4TSH - chains A and B; structure by X-ray diffraction, 2.00 A resolution.

Chain A:
Name: Surface protein adhesin
Organism: Streptococcus mutans
UniProt: C9E3B4 (C9E3B4_STRMG); numbering as in UniProt (aligned over 52-172)
Chain sequence (121 residues; numbered 52 to 172; the number before each row is that of its first residue):
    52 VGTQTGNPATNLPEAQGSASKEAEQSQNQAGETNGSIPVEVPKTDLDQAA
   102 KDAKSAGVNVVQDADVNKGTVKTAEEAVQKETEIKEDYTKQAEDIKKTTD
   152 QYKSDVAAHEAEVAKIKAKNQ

Chain B:
Name: Surface protein adhesin
Organism: Streptococcus mutans
UniProt: C9E3B4 (C9E3B4_STRMG); residue numbers follow UniProt; this construct covers 980-1486
Chain sequence (507 residues; numbered 980 to 1486; the number before each row is that of its first residue):
   980 QDLPTPPSVPTVHFHYFKLAVQPQVNKEIRNNNDINIDRTLVAKQSVVKF
  1030 QLKTADLPAGRDETTSFVLVDPLPSGYQFNPEATKAASPGFDVTYDNATN
  1080 TVTFKATAATLATFNADLTKSVATIYPTVVGQVLNDGATYKNNFTLTVND
  1130 AYGIKSNVVRVTTPGKPNDPDNPNNNYIKPTKVNKNENGVVIDGKTVLAG
  1180 STNYYELTWDLDQYKNDRSSADTIQKGFYYVDDYPEEALELRQDLVKITD
  1230 ANGNEVTGVSVDNYTNLEAAPQEIRDVLSKAGIRPKGAFQIFRADNPREF
  1280 YDTYVKTGIDLKIVSPMVVKKQMGQTGGSYENQAYQIDFGNGYASNIVIN
  1330 NVPKINPKKDVTLTLDPADTNNVDGQTIPLNTVFNYRLIGGIIPANHSEE
  1380 LFKYNFYDDYDQTGDHYTGQYKVFAKVDITLKNGVIIKSGTELTQYTTAE
  1430 VDTTKGAITIKFKEAFLRSVSIDSAFQAESYIQMKRIAVGTFENTYINTV
  1480 NGVTYSS
Disordered / not traced: 1342-1363
Glycans and other covalent adducts: covalent link Lys1006-Asn1121, Lys1161-Asn1311, Lys1338-Asn1473
Metal / ion sites: Ca2+ site 1: Asn1155, Tyr1156, Asp1189, Asp1191, Gln1192; Mg2+ site 1: Tyr1184, Val1327, Asn1329; Ca2+ site 2: Asp1212, Tyr1213, Glu1215, Lys1265, Ala1267; Mg2+ site 2 near Gly1321 (its only coordinating residue here)
From the paper describing this entry:
  - conformationally variable residues (order/disorder transition): Leu1342 to Phe1363

Interface between chain A and chain B:
Contacting residue pairs (155):
  Thr56(A) with Asp1115(B); Tyr1156(B)
  Gly57(A) with Tyr1156(B); Lys1158(B), hydrogen bond (backbone-side chain)
  Asn58(A) with Asp1115(B); Gly1144(B), hydrogen bond (side chain-backbone); Tyr1156(B); Ile1157(B), hydrogen bond (side chain-backbone)
  Pro59(A) with Ile1157(B); Tyr1322(B); Ala1323(B), hydrogen bond (backbone-backbone)
  Ala60(A) with Lys1023(B); Asp1115(B); Gly1321(B); Tyr1322(B), hydrophobic
  Thr61(A) with Ala1260(B), hydrogen bond (side chain-backbone); Gly1261(B); Ile1262(B); Gly1321(B), hydrogen bond (backbone-backbone)
  Asn62(A) with Lys1023(B), hydrogen bond (backbone-side chain); Gln1024(B); Lys1259(B); Ala1260(B); Asn1320(B); Gly1321(B), hydrogen bond (side chain-backbone)
  Leu63(A) with Lys1023(B), hydrogen bond (backbone-side chain); Gln1024(B); Leu1113(B)
  Glu65(A) with Asn1114(B), hydrogen bond (backbone-side chain)
  Ala66(A) with Asn1114(B)
  Gln67(A) with Ser1054(B), hydrogen bond (side chain-backbone); Asn1114(B); Ala1117(B); Thr1118(B), hydrogen bond (side chain-backbone); Tyr1119(B)
  Gly68(A) with Ser1054(B), hydrogen bond (backbone-side chain)
  Ser69(A) with Ser1054(B)
  Glu73(A) with Thr1078(B)
  Ala74(A) with Pro1051(B)
  Ser77(A) with Pro1051(B); Asn1122(B), hydrogen bond; Lys1134(B)
  Gln78(A) with Lys1120(B), hydrogen bond (side chain-backbone); Asn1121(B); Asn1122(B); Val1137(B)
  Gln80(A) with Lys1134(B)
  Ala81(A) with Lys1134(B); Ser1135(B); Val1137(B), hydrophobic
  Gly82(A) with Lys1134(B), hydrogen bond (backbone-backbone); Ser1135(B)
  Glu83(A) with Ile1133(B); Lys1134(B), hydrogen bond (backbone-backbone)
  Thr84(A) with Gln1001(B); Gly1132(B); Ile1133(B)
  Asn85(A) with Ala1130(B); Tyr1131(B); Gly1132(B), hydrogen bond (backbone-backbone)
  Gly86(A) with Gln1001(B), hydrogen bond (backbone-side chain); Ala1130(B); Tyr1131(B)
  Ser87(A) with Ala999(B); Val1000(B); Gln1001(B); Ala1130(B), hydrogen bond (backbone-backbone); Tyr1131(B)
  Ile88(A) with Ala999(B); Val1000(B), hydrogen bond (backbone-backbone); Pro1002(B), hydrophobic
  Pro89(A) with Leu998(B); Arg1040(B); Asp1041(B)
  Val90(A) with Leu998(B), hydrogen bond (backbone-backbone); Val1000(B), hydrophobic; Pro1037(B), hydrophobic; Ala1038(B); Gly1039(B); Arg1040(B)
  Glu91(A) with Gly1039(B), hydrogen bond (backbone-backbone)
  Lys94(A) with Tyr995(B)
  Leu97(A) with His994(B)
  Asp98(A) with Tyr995(B), hydrogen bond
  Gly108(A) with Val988(B)
  Val109(A) with Pro989(B)
  Asn110(A) with Pro989(B), hydrogen bond (backbone-backbone); Thr990(B), hydrogen bond; Val991(B), hydrogen bond (backbone-backbone)
  Val111(A) with Val991(B); Phe993(B), hydrophobic
  Val112(A) with Thr990(B); Val991(B), hydrogen bond (backbone-backbone); His992(B); Phe993(B), hydrogen bond (backbone-backbone)
  Gln113(A) with Phe993(B); Tyr995(B)
  Asp114(A) with His992(B), salt bridge; Phe993(B), hydrogen bond (backbone-backbone); His994(B)
  Ala115(A) with His994(B)
  Asp116(A) with Tyr995(B); Lys997(B), salt bridge
  Val117(A) with His994(B); Tyr995(B), hydrogen bond (backbone-backbone); Phe996(B); Lys997(B), hydrogen bond (backbone-backbone)
  Asn118(A) with Lys997(B)
  Lys119(A) with Phe996(B); Lys997(B), hydrogen bond (backbone-backbone)
  Gly120(A) with Lys997(B); Leu998(B); Ala999(B), hydrogen bond (backbone-backbone)
  Thr121(A) with Ala999(B); Gln1001(B)
  Val122(A) with Ala999(B), hydrogen bond (backbone-backbone); Val1000(B); Gln1001(B), hydrogen bond (backbone-backbone)
  Lys123(A) with Gln1001(B); Pro1002(B); Gln1003(B)
  Ala125(A) with Asp1035(B); Pro1037(B), hydrophobic; Ser1100(B)
  Ala128(A) with Leu998(B); Val1000(B), hydrophobic
  Val129(A) with Ser1100(B)
  Lys131(A) with Leu998(B)
  Glu132(A) with Leu998(B); Ala1038(B)
  Ile135(A) with Phe996(B), hydrophobic
  Asp138(A) with Phe996(B)
  Tyr139(A) with His994(B); Tyr995(B); Phe996(B), hydrogen bond (side chain-backbone)
  Gln142(A) with Phe993(B); His994(B), hydrogen bond (side chain-backbone)
  Ile146(A) with Val991(B), hydrophobic
  Thr149(A) with Pro989(B); Val991(B)
  Tyr153(A) with Ser987(B); Val988(B); Pro989(B)
  Asp156(A) with Pro986(B)
  Val157(A) with Pro986(B), hydrophobic
  His160(A) with Pro983(B), hydrogen bond (side chain-backbone); Thr984(B); Pro985(B); Pro986(B)
  Glu163(A) with Pro983(B)
  Val164(A) with Leu982(B), hydrophobic
  Ile167(A) with Gln980(B); Leu982(B), hydrophobic
  Lys170(A) with Gln980(B)
  Asn171(A) with Gln980(B), hydrogen bond (side chain-backbone)
Other interface residues (no listed pair), chain A (73 interface residues in all): Val52, Ser71, Ala101, Thr124, Lys168
Other interface residues (no listed pair), chain B (71 interface residues in all): Asp981, Leu1036, Gly1116, Thr1124, Val1127, Pro1159, Tyr1314, Gly1319
The authors on this interface:
  - interface residues, chain B: Pro989(B), His992(B), Lys1023(B), Gly1321(B)

Overview:
73 residues of chain A face 71 of chain B across their interface, with 40 hydrogen bonds and 2 salt bridges.
Polar contacts include Asp114(A)-His992(B), Asp116(A)-Lys997(B) and Gly57(A)-Lys1158(B). The Ca2+ site 1 is
built by Asn1155(B), Tyr1156(B), Asp1189(B), Asp1191(B) and Gln1192(B). From the paper: interface residues
Pro989(B), His992(B) and Lys1023(B) among others; conformational variability at Leu1342(B).
Here chain A is Surface protein adhesin and chain B is Surface protein adhesin, both from Streptococcus
mutans. Entry 4TSH (A Novel Protein Fold Forms an Intramolecular Lock to Stabilize the Tertiary Structure of
Streptococcus mutans ...) was determined by X-ray diffraction.
